Entry 6XMH (X-ray diffraction, 1.95 A resolution); this record covers chains A and B.

== Chain A (and B) ==
Name: Fructose-bisphosphate aldolase A
Organism: Homo sapiens
Notes: EC 4.1.2.13; chain B of this document is another copy of the same molecule, construct and numbering; everything in this record applies to it too
UniProtKB: P04075 (ALDOA_HUMAN); residues 1-364 here = UniProt positions 1-364
Amino-acid sequence (364 residues; each row starts with the number of its first residue):
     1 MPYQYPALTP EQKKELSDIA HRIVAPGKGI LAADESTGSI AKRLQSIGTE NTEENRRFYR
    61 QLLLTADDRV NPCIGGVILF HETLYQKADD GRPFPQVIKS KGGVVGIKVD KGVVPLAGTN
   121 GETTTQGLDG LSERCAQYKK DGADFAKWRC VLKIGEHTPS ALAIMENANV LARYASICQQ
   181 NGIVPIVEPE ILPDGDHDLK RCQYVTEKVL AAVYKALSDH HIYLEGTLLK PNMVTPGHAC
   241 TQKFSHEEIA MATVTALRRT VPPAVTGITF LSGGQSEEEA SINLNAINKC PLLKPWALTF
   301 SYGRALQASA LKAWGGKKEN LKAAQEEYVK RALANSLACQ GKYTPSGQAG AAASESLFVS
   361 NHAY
Unresolved in the structure: 1-4, 346-349 (chain B: 1-5, 346-350, 362-364)
UniProt features mapped onto this chain:
  - active site: E188 (Proton acceptor), K230 (Schiff-base intermediate with dihydroxyacetone-P)
  - binding site (beta-D-fructose 1,6-bisphosphate): R43, S272 to G274, S301, R304
  - site: Y364 (Necessary for preference for fructose 1,6-bisphosphate over fructose 1-phosphate)
  - modified residue: Y5 (Phosphotyrosine), T9 (Phosphothreonine), S36 (Phosphoserine), S39 (Phosphoserine), K42 (N6-acetyllysine), S46 (Phosphoserine), K99 (N6-(2-hydroxyisobutyryl)lysine), K108 (N6-acetyllysine), K111 (N6-acetyllysine), S132 (Phosphoserine), K147 (N6-(2-hydroxyisobutyryl)lysine), S272 (Phosphoserine), K312 (N6-malonyllysine), K330 (N6-acetyllysine)
  - cross-link: K42 (Glycyl lysine isopeptide (Lys-Gly) (interchain with G-Cter in SUMO1))
  - natural variant: D129 (D129G: In GSD12), E207 (E207K: In GSD12), G303 to Y364 (deletion: In GSD12), C339 (C339Y: In GSD12), G347 (G347S: In GSD12)
What the authors report for this chain:
  - contacts within the chain: D68-K101 (hydrogen bond), N71-K101 (hydrogen bond)
  - mutagenesis - I98F, I98S: decreased catalytic activity
  - mutagenesis - I98P: unchanged catalytic activity
  - mutagenesis - I98G, I98Y: abolished catalytic activity

== Chain A / chain B interface ==
Pairs across the interface - 33 pairs, chain A then chain B:
  Y204(A) - H221(B)
  A211(A) - K215(B)
  A211(A) - S218(B)
  K215(A) - A212(B)
  S218(A) - A211(B)
  H221(A) - Y204(B)
  Y223(A) - R259(B)
  L224(A) - R259(B)
  E225(A) - R259(B)  salt bridge
  R258(A) - P262(B)
  R258(A) - P263(B)
  R258(A) - A264(B)  hydrogen bond (backbone-backbone)
  R259(A) - Y223(B)
  R259(A) - L224(B)
  R259(A) - E225(B)  salt bridge
  R259(A) - P262(B)
  R259(A) - A264(B)
  T260(A) - P262(B)
  V261(A) - P263(B)
  P262(A) - R258(B)
  P262(A) - R259(B)
  P262(A) - T260(B)
  P263(A) - R258(B)
  P263(A) - V261(B)
  P263(A) - P263(B)  hydrophobic
  P263(A) - P295(B)  hydrophobic
  P263(A) - W296(B)  hydrophobic
  A264(A) - R258(B)  hydrogen bond (backbone-backbone)
  A264(A) - R259(B)
  L293(A) - P295(B)
  P295(A) - P263(B)  hydrophobic
  P295(A) - L293(B)  hydrophobic
  W296(A) - P263(B)  hydrophobic
Other interface residues (no listed pair), chain A (20 interface residues in all): A212, T255
Other interface residues (no listed pair), chain B (21 interface residues in all): K13, T255

== Summary ==
Chain A and chain B form an interface of 20 and 21 residues respectively, with 2 hydrogen bonds and 2 salt
bridges. Among the polar pairs are E225(A)-R259(B) and R258(A)-A264(B). The paper reports that I98F and I98S
of chain A reduce catalytic activity; contacts within the chain involving D68(A), K101(A) and N71(A); 5
substitutions were tested in all.
Chain A and chain B are both Fructose-bisphosphate aldolase A (Homo sapiens); the structure, Human aldolase A
wild type, was determined by X-ray diffraction (same publication as 6XML, 6XMM and 6XMO).
